Entry 7A7A (electron microscopy, 3.08 A resolution); this record covers chains A and B.

Chain A (and B):
Protein: Catalase-peroxidase
Source organism: Mycobacterium tuberculosis
Notes: EC 1.11.1.21; chain B of this document is another copy of the same molecule, construct and numbering; everything in this record applies to it too
Reference sequence: A0A0D5ZBI4 (A0A0D5ZBI4_MYCTX); residues 1-740 here = UniProt positions 1-740
Sequence (740 residues; row label = number of the first residue in the row):
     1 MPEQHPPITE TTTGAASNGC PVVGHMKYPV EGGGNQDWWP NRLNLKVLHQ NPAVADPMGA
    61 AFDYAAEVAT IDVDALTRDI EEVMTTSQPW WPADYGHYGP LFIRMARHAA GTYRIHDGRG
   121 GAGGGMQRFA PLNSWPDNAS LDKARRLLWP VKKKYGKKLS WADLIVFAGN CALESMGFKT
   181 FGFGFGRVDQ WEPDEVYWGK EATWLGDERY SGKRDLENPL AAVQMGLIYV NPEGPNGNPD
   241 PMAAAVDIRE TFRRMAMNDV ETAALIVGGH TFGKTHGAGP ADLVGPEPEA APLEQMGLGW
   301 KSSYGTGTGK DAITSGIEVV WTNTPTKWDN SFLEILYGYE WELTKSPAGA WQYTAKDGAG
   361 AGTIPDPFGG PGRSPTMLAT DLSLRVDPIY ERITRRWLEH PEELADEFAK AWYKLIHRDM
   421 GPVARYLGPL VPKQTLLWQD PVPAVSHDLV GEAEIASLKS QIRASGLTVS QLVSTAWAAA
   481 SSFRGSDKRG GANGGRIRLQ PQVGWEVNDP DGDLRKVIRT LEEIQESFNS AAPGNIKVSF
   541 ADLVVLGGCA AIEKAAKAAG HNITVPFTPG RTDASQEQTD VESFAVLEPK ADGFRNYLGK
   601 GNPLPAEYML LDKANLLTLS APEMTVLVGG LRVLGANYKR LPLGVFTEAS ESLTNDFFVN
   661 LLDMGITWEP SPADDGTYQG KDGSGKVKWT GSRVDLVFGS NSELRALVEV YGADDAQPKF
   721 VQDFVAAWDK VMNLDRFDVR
Disordered / not traced: 1-36, 198-239, 347-350, 740 (chain B: 1-39, 197-229, 740)
Construct notes: engineered mutation R107 (Trp in A0A0D5ZBI4)
Bound ions: heme Fe near H270 (its only coordinating residue here)
Residues lining bound ligands: heme (HEM): P100, L101, I103, R104, R107, I248, F252, L265, I266, G269, H270, F272, G273, K274, T275, H276, S315, W321, L378, D381, W412
What the authors report for this chain:
  - mutagenesis - W107R: decreased binding to b-type heme
  - mutagenesis - W107R: abolished catalytic activity (catalase activity)
  - mutagenesis - W107R: unchanged catalytic activity (peroxidase activity)
  - mutagenesis - W107R: decreased binding to heme

Interface between chain A and chain B:
Contacting residue pairs - 95 pairs, chain A then chain B:
  W38(A) - P131(B)  hydrophobic
  W38(A) - V196(B)  hydrophobic
  W39(A) - S134(B)
  W39(A) - E287(B)
  W39(A) - E289(B)
  R42(A) - E289(B)  salt bridge
  H49(A) - H49(B)
  H49(A) - V54(B)
  H49(A) - E192(B)  salt bridge
  P52(A) - H49(B)
  V54(A) - H49(B)
  V54(A) - S620(B)
  V54(A) - P622(B)
  A55(A) - P622(B)
  P57(A) - P622(B)  hydrophobic
  P57(A) - V710(B)  hydrophobic
  P57(A) - Y711(B)
  P57(A) - K719(B)
  M58(A) - V710(B)  hydrophobic
  W90(A) - M664(B)
  R128(A) - S702(B)
  R128(A) - A706(B)
  F129(A) - E703(B)
  A130(A) - R42(B)
  N133(A) - S702(B)
  R146(A) - M664(B)
  R146(A) - G699(B)
  R146(A) - R705(B)
  W149(A) - L662(B)  hydrophobic
  W149(A) - E709(B)
  W149(A) - G712(B)
  K153(A) - V659(B)
  K153(A) - A713(B)
  K153(A) - D714(B)  salt bridge
  Y155(A) - D715(B)
  G156(A) - A713(B)
  W161(A) - E709(B)  hydrogen bond
  W191(A) - A706(B)
  W191(A) - V710(B)  hydrophobic
  E192(A) - K46(B)
  E192(A) - H49(B)  salt bridge
  P193(A) - E703(B)
  L293(A) - N701(B)
  L293(A) - S702(B)
  Q295(A) - P40(B)
  L298(A) - R693(B)
  L298(A) - S700(B)
  G299(A) - W668(B)
  K301(A) - W668(B)
  K301(A) - L696(B)
  K301(A) - G699(B)
  K301(A) - S700(B)
  E607(A) - L293(B)
  S620(A) - V54(B)
  P622(A) - V54(B)
  L661(A) - M296(B)  hydrophobic
  L662(A) - W149(B)  hydrophobic
  M664(A) - W90(B)  hydrogen bond (backbone-side chain)
  M664(A) - R146(B)
  G665(A) - W90(B)
  T667(A) - W90(B)
  W668(A) - E294(B)
  W668(A) - M296(B)
  P670(A) - E294(B)
  Y678(A) - L293(B)
  Y678(A) - E294(B)
  R693(A) - L293(B)
  L696(A) - L293(B)
  L696(A) - M296(B)  hydrophobic
  V697(A) - L293(B)  hydrophobic
  G699(A) - M296(B)
  S700(A) - L293(B)
  S700(A) - G297(B)
  S702(A) - R128(B)
  S702(A) - F129(B)
  S702(A) - N133(B)
  E703(A) - F129(B)
  E703(A) - P193(B)
  R705(A) - R146(B)
  R705(A) - M296(B)
  A706(A) - R128(B)
  A706(A) - F129(B)  hydrophobic
  L707(A) - P57(B)  hydrophobic
  E709(A) - W149(B)
  E709(A) - W161(B)  hydrogen bond
  V710(A) - P57(B)  hydrophobic
  V710(A) - M58(B)  hydrophobic
  V710(A) - W191(B)  hydrophobic
  G712(A) - W149(B)
  A713(A) - K153(B)
  A713(A) - G156(B)
  D714(A) - K153(B)  salt bridge
  D715(A) - Y155(B)
  D715(A) - K157(B)
  K719(A) - P57(B)
Also at the interface, not in a pair above, chain A (65 interface residues in all): D56, K154, K157, K158, W300, I666, E669, Y711, D723
Also at the interface, not in a pair above, chain B (65 interface residues in all): P52, A55, D56, K154, K158, A290, L298, L661, Y678, V697, L707, D723

Summary:
The chain A/chain B interface involves 65 residues from each chain; the contacts include 3 hydrogen bonds and
5 salt bridges. Polar pairs include R42(A)-E289(B), H49(A)-E192(B) and K153(A)-D714(B). Ligands of chain A:
heme. From the paper: W107R of chain A reduces binding to b-type heme; W107R of chain A abolishes catalytic
activity (catalase activity).
Chain A and chain B are both Catalase-peroxidase (Mycobacterium tuberculosis); the structure, Cryo-EM
structure of W107R after heme uptake (2heme molecules) KatG from M. tuberculosis, was determined by electron
microscopy (same publication as 7A2I, 7A7C, 7A8Z, 7AA3 and 7AG8).
